PDB entry 6YBR | X-ray diffraction, 1.20 A resolution | chain A

[Chain A]
Molecule: Xylose isomerase
Organism: Streptomyces rubiginosus
Notes: EC 5.3.1.5
UniProtKB: P24300 (XYLA_STRRU); numbering as in UniProt (aligned over 1-388)
Chain sequence (388 residues; numbered 1 to 388; the number before each row is that of its first residue):
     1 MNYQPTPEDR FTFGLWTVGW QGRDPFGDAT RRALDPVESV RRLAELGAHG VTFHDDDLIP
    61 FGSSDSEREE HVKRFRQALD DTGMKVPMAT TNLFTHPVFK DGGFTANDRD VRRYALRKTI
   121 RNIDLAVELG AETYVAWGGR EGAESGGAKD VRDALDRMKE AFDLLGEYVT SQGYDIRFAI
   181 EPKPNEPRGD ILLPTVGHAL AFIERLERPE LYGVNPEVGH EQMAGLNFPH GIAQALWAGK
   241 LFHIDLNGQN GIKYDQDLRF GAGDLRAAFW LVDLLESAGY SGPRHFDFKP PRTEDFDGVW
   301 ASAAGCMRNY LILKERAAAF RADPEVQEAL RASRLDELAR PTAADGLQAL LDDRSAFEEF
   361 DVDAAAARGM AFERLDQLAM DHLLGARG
Not modelled in the structure: 1-2, 388
Ion coordination: Na+ site 1: Asp163, Tyr212; Mg2+ site 1: Glu181, Glu217, Asp245, Asp287; Mg2+ site 2: Glu217, Asp255, Asp257; Na+ site 2: Gln222, Gln249
UniProt features mapped onto this chain:
  - active site: His54, Asp57
  - binding site (Mg(2+)): Glu181, Glu217, His220, Asp245, Asp255, Asp257, Asp287

[Overview]
The Na+ site 1 is built by Asp163 and Tyr212. The Mg2+ site 1 is built by Glu181, Glu217, Asp245 and Asp287.
UniProt lists active-site residues His54 and Asp57 and 7 Mg2+-binding residues.
Chain A is Xylose isomerase (Streptomyces rubiginosus); the structure, RT structure of Glucose Isomerase
obtained at 1.20 A resolution from crystal grown in a Mylar ..., was determined by X-ray diffraction (same
publication as 6YBF, 6YBI, 6YBO, 6YBX and 6YC5).
